Entry 5APK (X-ray diffraction, 2.10 A resolution); this record covers chains B and D of the 3 polymer chains in the assembly.

Chain B:
Molecule: Nuclear receptor ror-gamma
Source organism: Homo sapiens
Notes: fragment: ligand binding domain
Reference sequence: P51449 (RORG_HUMAN); residues 265-507 here = UniProt positions 265-507
Amino-acid sequence (265 residues; each row starts with the number of its first residue):
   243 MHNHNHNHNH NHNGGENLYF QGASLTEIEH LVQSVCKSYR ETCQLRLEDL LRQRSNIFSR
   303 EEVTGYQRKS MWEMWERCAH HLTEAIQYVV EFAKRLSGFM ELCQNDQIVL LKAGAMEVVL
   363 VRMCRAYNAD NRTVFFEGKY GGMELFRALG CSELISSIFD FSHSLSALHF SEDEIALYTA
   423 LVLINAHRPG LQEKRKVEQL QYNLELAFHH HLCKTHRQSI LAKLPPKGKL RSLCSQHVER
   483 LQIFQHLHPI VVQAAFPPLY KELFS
Disordered / not traced: 243-264, 501-507
Differences from the reference sequence: expression tag (243-264)
Residues lining bound ligands: 76E (2-chloro-6-fluoro-N-[4-[3-(trifluoromethyl)phenyl]sulfonyl-3,5-dihydro-2H-1,4-benzoxazepin-7-yl]benzamide): Trp317, Cys320, Ala321, His323, Leu324, Val361, Met365, Val376, Phe377, Phe378, Phe388, Leu391, Cys393, Leu396, Ile397, Ile400, Phe401, His479, Arg482, Leu483, Phe486
UniProt features mapped onto this chain:
  - motif: Leu501 to Phe506 (AF-2)

Chain D:
Molecule: Nuclear receptor ror-gamma
Source organism: Homo sapiens
Reference sequence: P51449 (RORG_HUMAN); residues 480-492 here = UniProt positions 480-492
Amino-acid sequence (13 residues; row label = number of the first residue in the row):
   480 VERLQIFQHL HPI

Interface between chain B and chain D:
Pairs across the interface (17; chain B residue first):
  Ala321(B) with Ile492(D)
  Leu324(B) with Ile492(D), hydrophobic
  Thr325(B) with Pro491(D); Ile492(D)
  Ile328(B) with Pro491(D); Ile492(D), hydrophobic
  Val332(B) with Gln487(D)
  Gln346(B) with Glu481(D); Arg482(D); Leu483(D), hydrogen bond (side chain-backbone)
  Gln349(B) with Leu483(D)
  Ile350(B) with Leu483(D), hydrophobic; Phe486(D), hydrophobic
  Leu353(B) with Leu483(D), hydrophobic
  Met358(B) with Ile492(D), hydrophobic
  Leu483(B) with Ile492(D), hydrophobic
  Gln487(B) with Ile492(D)
Also at the interface, not in a pair above, chain B (14 interface residues in all): Lys336, Lys354

In short:
14 residues of chain B face 7 of chain D across their interface; the contacts include 1 hydrogen bond. The
hydrogen-bonded pair is Gln346(B)-Leu483(D). Bound to chain B: compound 76E.
Chain B is Nuclear receptor ror-gamma and chain D is Nuclear receptor ror-gamma, both from Homo sapiens; the
structure, Ligand complex of RORg LBD, was determined by X-ray diffraction (same publication as 5APH and
5APJ).
